Entry 3HUG (X-ray diffraction, 2.35 A resolution); this record covers chains A and C of the 4 polymer chains in the assembly.

== Chain A (and C) ==
Name: RNA polymerase sigma factor
From: Mycobacterium tuberculosis
Notes: fragment: -35 promoter binding region of SigL; chain C of this document is another copy of the same molecule, construct and numbering; everything in this record applies to it too
UniProt: Q7D9D4 (Q7D9D4_MYCTU); numbering as in UniProt (aligned over 99-177)
Amino-acid sequence (92 residues; each row starts with the number of its first residue):
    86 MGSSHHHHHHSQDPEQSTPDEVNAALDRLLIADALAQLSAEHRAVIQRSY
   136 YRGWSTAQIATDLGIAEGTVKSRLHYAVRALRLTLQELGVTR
Disordered / not traced: 86-97 (chain C: 86-100)
Construct notes: expression tag (86-98)

== How chain A and chain C interact ==
Pairs across the interface (4):
  Asp98(A) with Trp139(C), hydrogen bond
  Pro99(A) with Trp139(C); Gln143(C), hydrogen bond (backbone-side chain)
  Gln101(A) with Gln143(C)
Interface residues without a listed pair, chain A (4 interface residues in all): Asp105
Interface residues without a listed pair, chain C (6 interface residues in all): Ser140, Ala142, Thr146, Asp147

== Overview ==
4 residues of chain A face 6 of chain C across their interface, with 2 hydrogen bonds. Polar contacts include
Asp98(A)-Trp139(C) and Pro99(A)-Gln143(C).
Both chains are RNA polymerase sigma factor (Mycobacterium tuberculosis). Entry 3HUG (Crystal structure of
Mycobacterium tuberculosis anti-sigma factor RslA in complex with -35 promoter binding domain of ...) was
determined by X-ray diffraction.
